PDB entry 2ZYZ | X-ray diffraction, 1.70 A resolution | chains B and C of the 4 polymer chains in the assembly

Chain B:
Molecule: tRNA-splicing endonuclease
Source organism: Pyrobaculum aerophilum
Notes: EC 3.1.27.9
UniProtKB: Q8ZVI1 (ENDA_PYRAE); numbering as in UniProt (aligned over 1-183)
Chain sequence (183 residues; each row starts with the number of its first residue):
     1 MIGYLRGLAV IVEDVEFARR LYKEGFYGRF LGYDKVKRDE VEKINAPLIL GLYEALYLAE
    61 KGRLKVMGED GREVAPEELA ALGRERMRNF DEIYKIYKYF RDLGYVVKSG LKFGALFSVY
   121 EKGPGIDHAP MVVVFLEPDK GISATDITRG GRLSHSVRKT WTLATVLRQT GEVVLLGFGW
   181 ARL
Swiss-Prot annotation at these positions:
  - active site: Tyr120, His128, Lys159
What the authors report for this chain:
  - mutagenesis - R29DEL, L31DEL, D34DEL: abolished catalytic activity
  - mutagenesis - R29DEL, L31DEL, D34DEL: unchanged binding to Putative uncharacterized protein PAE0789 (chain C)

Chain C:
Molecule: Putative uncharacterized protein PAE0789
Source organism: Pyrobaculum aerophilum
UniProtKB: Q8ZYG6 (Q8ZYG6_PYRAE); numbering as in UniProt (aligned over 1-96)
Chain sequence (116 residues; each row starts with the number of its first residue; numbers below 1 keep their minus sign (Met-19 is residue -19)):
   -19 MGSSHHHHHH SSGLVPRGSH MDVLQEQVFK DLKSRGFKII EQLDDKIFIA EKKERYLFYV
    41 MVEGVEVTIQ TLLSVINMGE TLSMPVVLAL VSNDGTVTYY YVRKIRLPRN IYAEAV
Unresolved in the structure: -19 to 0
Construct notes: expression tag (-19 to 0)

Chain B / chain C interface:
Pairs across the interface (30; chain B residue first):
  Arg6(B) - Met1(C)  hydrogen bond (backbone-backbone)
  Arg6(B) - Asp2(C)  hydrogen bond (backbone-backbone)
  Arg6(B) - Val3(C)  hydrogen bond (backbone-backbone)
  Gly7(B) - Met1(C)
  Gly7(B) - Asp2(C)  hydrogen bond (backbone-side chain)
  Leu8(B) - Met1(C)
  Leu8(B) - Val45(C)  hydrophobic
  Ala9(B) - Val3(C)  hydrophobic
  Ile11(B) - Val3(C)  hydrophobic
  Arg29(B) - Gln7(C)  hydrogen bond
  Arg29(B) - Asp74(C)  salt bridge
  Arg29(B) - Gly75(C)  hydrogen bond (side chain-backbone)
  Arg29(B) - Thr76(C)  hydrogen bond
  Leu31(B) - Gln7(C)
  Ile49(B) - Asp74(C)
  Gly51(B) - Asn73(C)
  Glu69(B) - Asp2(C)
  Arg86(B) - Met1(C)
  Arg86(B) - Val45(C)
  Met87(B) - Gly44(C)
  Arg88(B) - Gly44(C)
  Arg88(B) - Glu46(C)  salt bridge
  Ser109(B) - Glu43(C)  hydrogen bond
  Ser109(B) - Ser72(C)
  Ser109(B) - Asn73(C)
  Gly110(B) - Glu43(C)
  Leu111(B) - Glu43(C)  hydrogen bond (backbone-side chain)
  Leu111(B) - Val71(C)
  Leu111(B) - Ser72(C)
  Leu116(B) - Glu43(C)
Interface residues without a listed pair, chain B (18 interface residues in all): Leu50
Interface residues without a listed pair, chain C (16 interface residues in all): Leu4, Val42

In short:
The interface between chain B and chain C involves 18 residues on one side and 16 on the other, with 9
hydrogen bonds and 2 salt bridges. Polar contacts include Arg29(B)-Asp74(C), Arg88(B)-Glu46(C) and
Gly7(B)-Asp2(C). From the paper: R29DEL, L31DEL and D34DEL of chain B abolish catalytic activity; R29DEL,
L31DEL and D34DEL of chain B leave binding to Putative uncharacterized protein PAE0789 (chain C) unchanged.
Here chain B is tRNA-splicing endonuclease and chain C is Putative uncharacterized protein PAE0789, both from
Pyrobaculum aerophilum. Entry 2ZYZ (Pyrobaculum aerophilum splicing endonuclease) was determined by X-ray
diffraction.
